8YH9 - chains C and H of the 10 polymer chains in the assembly; structure by electron microscopy, 3.35 A resolution.

== Chain C ==
Molecule: 60-nt crRNA
Source organism: Selenomonas sp
Sequence (60 nucleotides; numbered 1 to 60; the number before each row is that of its first residue):
     1 UUUAGAAGGAGAAGUCAUUUAAUAAGGCCACUGUUAAAAAGUGUACCGCC
    51 GGAUAGGCGG

== Chain H ==
Molecule: Cas7f
Source organism: Selenomonas sp
Chain sequence (335 residues; numbered 1 to 335; the number before each row is that of its first residue):
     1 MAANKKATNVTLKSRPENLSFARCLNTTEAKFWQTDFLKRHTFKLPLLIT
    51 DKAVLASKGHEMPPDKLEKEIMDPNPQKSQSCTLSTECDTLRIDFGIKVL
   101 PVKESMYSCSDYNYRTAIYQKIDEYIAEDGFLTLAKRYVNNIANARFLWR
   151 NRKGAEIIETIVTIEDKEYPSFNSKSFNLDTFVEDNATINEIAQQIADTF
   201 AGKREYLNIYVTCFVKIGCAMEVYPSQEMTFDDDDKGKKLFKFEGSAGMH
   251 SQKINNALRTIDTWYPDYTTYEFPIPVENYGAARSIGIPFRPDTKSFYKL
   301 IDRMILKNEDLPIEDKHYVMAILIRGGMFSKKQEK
Unresolved in the structure: 1-14, 56-74, 331-335

== Chain C / chain H interface ==
Pairs across the interface - 34 pairs, chain C then chain H:
  A10(C) - Tyr107(H)  hydrogen bond to the sugar
  G11(C) - Asn18(H)  base contact
  G11(C) - Ser20(H)  hydrogen bond to the base
  G11(C) - Phe21(H)  hydrogen bond to the sugar
  G11(C) - Ala22(H)  phosphate contact
  G11(C) - Tyr107(H)  sugar contact
  G11(C) - Gly327(H)  sugar contact
  G11(C) - Met328(H)  base contact
  A12(C) - Ala22(H)  phosphate contact
  A12(C) - Arg23(H)  salt bridge to the phosphate
  A12(C) - Arg325(H)  sugar contact
  A12(C) - Gly327(H)  sugar contact
  A12(C) - Met328(H)  base contact
  A13(C) - Arg23(H)  salt bridge to the phosphate
  G14(C) - Trp149(H)  base contact
  G14(C) - Gln252(H)  sugar contact
  G14(C) - Lys253(H)  sugar contact
  G14(C) - Asn256(H)  phosphate contact
  G14(C) - Arg259(H)  salt bridge to the phosphate
  G14(C) - Ser285(H)  base contact
  U15(C) - Gln227(H)  base contact
  U15(C) - Met229(H)  base contact
  U15(C) - His250(H)  salt bridge to the phosphate
  U15(C) - Gln252(H)  phosphate contact
  C16(C) - Gln227(H)  base contact
  C16(C) - Lys238(H)  base contact
  C16(C) - Lys253(H)  salt bridge to the phosphate
  A17(C) - Arg150(H)  salt bridge to the phosphate
  A17(C) - Lys238(H)  salt bridge to the phosphate
  U18(C) - Arg150(H)  salt bridge to the phosphate
  U19(C) - Leu55(H)  sugar contact
  U19(C) - Gln77(H)  base contact
  U20(C) - Leu55(H)  sugar contact
  A21(C) - Leu55(H)  sugar contact
Interface residues without a listed pair, chain H (27 interface residues in all): Ala53, Val54, Tyr224, Lys236, Gly326

== In short ==
12 residues of chain C face 27 of chain H across their interface; the contacts include 3 hydrogen bonds and 8
salt bridges. Polar contacts include G11(C)-Ser20(H), A10(C)-Tyr107(H) and G11(C)-Phe21(H).
Here chain C is a 60-nt crRNA and chain H is Cas7f, both from Selenomonas sp. Entry 8YH9 (Type I-FHNH Cascade
complex) was determined by electron microscopy, deposited together with 8YDB, 8YEO and 8YHA.
